7XBK - chains A and G of the 10 polymer chains in the assembly; structure by electron microscopy, 3.70 A resolution.

# Chain A (and G)
Name: Isoform 2 of Caseinolytic peptidase B protein homolog
Organism: Homo sapiens
Notes: EC 3.6.1.-; chain G of this document is another copy of the same molecule, construct and numbering; everything in this record applies to it too
Reference sequence: Q9H078 (CLPB_HUMAN), isoform Q9H078-2; numbering as in UniProt (aligned over 1-677)
Sequence (677 residues; numbered 1 to 677; the number before each row is that of its first residue):
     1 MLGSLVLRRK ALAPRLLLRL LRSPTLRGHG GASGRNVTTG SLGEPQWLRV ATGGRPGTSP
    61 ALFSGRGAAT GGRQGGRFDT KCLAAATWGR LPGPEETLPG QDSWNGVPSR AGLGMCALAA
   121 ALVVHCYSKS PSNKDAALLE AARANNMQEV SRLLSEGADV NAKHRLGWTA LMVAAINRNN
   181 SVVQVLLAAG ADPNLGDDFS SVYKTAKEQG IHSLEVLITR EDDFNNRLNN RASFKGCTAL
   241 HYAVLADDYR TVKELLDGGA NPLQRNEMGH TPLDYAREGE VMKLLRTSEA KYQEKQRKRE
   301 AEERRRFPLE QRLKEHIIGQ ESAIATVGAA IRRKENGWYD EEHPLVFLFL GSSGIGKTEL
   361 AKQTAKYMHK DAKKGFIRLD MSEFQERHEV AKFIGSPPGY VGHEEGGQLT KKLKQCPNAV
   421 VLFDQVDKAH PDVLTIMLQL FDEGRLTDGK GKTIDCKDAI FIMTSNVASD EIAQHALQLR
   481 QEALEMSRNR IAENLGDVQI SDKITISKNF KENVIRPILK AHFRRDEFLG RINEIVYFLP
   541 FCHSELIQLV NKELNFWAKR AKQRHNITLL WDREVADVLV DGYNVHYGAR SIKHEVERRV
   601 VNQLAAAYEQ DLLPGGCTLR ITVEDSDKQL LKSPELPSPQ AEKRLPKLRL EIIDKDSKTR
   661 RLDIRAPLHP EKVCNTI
Disordered / not traced: 1-297, 665-677 (chain G: 1-299, 488-500, 626-646, 666-677)
Construct notes: engineered mutation Gln-425 (Glu in Q9H078)
Curated features (UniProtKB/Swiss-Prot):
  - region: Pro-92 to Cys-126 (Autoinhibitory)
  - binding site (ATP): Arg-620
  - site: Cys-126, Tyr-127 (Cleavage)
  - natural variant: Arg-560 (G560R: In MGCA7A; this construct carries the variant), Cys-617 (Y617C: In MGCA7B; this construct carries the variant), Arg-620 (R620C: In SCN9)
  - mutagenesis: Arg-178 (R178E: Shows higher order assembly but disaggregase activity is severely impaired by 70-80%)
What the authors report for this chain:
  - binding site for the ligand ATP: Ile-317, Ile-318, Lys-357, Thr-358, Asn-466, Arg-531, Phe-541, Arg-590
  - binding site for Unknown peptide: His-388, Gly-399 to Gly-402
  - binding site for Unknown peptide: Tyr-400 (proposed by the authors, not directly observed)
  - mutagenesis - E425Q: abolished catalytic activity (disaggregase activity)
  - disease-associated variants - A239T, Y242C, R378G, M381I, R445Q, C456R, E471K, Y537C, A561V, Y587C, R598C, E609K, G616V, R620P, I652N (proposed by the authors, not directly observed)
  - disease-associated variants - T358K, N466K, R531G, R531Q, R590C: decreased catalytic activity (citing earlier work)
  - self-association interface (contacts with another copy of this molecule): Arg-378, Arg-445, Tyr-587
  - disease-associated variants - T238M: decreased catalytic activity (disaggregase activity) (citing earlier work)
  - disease-associated variants - R250* (citing earlier work)

# How chain A and chain G interact
Contacting residue pairs - 14 pairs, chain A then chain G:
  Arg-299(A) / Glu-485(G)
  Arg-299(A) / Ser-487(G)
  Glu-300(A) / Glu-485(G)
  Glu-303(A) / Glu-485(G)
  Met-368(A) / Gln-481(G)  hydrogen bond (backbone-side chain)
  His-369(A) / Gln-481(G)
  Lys-370(A) / Arg-480(G)
  Lys-370(A) / Gln-481(G)
  Lys-414(A) / Glu-471(G)
  Lys-414(A) / Gln-474(G)  hydrogen bond (backbone-side chain)
  Gln-415(A) / Asp-470(G)
  Gln-415(A) / Gln-474(G)
  Pro-417(A) / Gln-474(G)
  Asn-418(A) / Gln-478(G)
Other interface residues (no listed pair), chain A (13 interface residues in all): Asp-371, Lys-374, Cys-416
Other interface residues (no listed pair), chain G (12 interface residues in all): Leu-477, Met-486, Val-585, His-586

# Overview
Chain A and chain G form an interface of 13 and 12 residues respectively, with 2 hydrogen bonds. Polar
contacts include Met-368(A)/Gln-481(G) and Lys-414(A)/Gln-474(G). From the paper: a binding site for the
ligand ATP at Ile-317(A), Ile-318(A) and Lys-357(A) among others; T358K, N466K and R531G of chain A, among
others, reduce catalytic activity; 7 substitutions were tested in all.
Chain A and chain G are both Isoform 2 of Caseinolytic peptidase B protein homolog (Homo sapiens); the
structure, Structure and mechanism of a mitochondrial AAA+ disaggregase CLPB, was determined by electron
microscopy together with 7XC5 from the same study.
